PDB entry 3R5T | X-ray diffraction, 1.45 A resolution | chain A

Chain A:
Protein: Ferric vibriobactin ABC transporter, periplasmic ferric vibriobactin-binding protein
Source organism: Vibrio cholerae
Reference sequence: Q9RCF6 (Q9RCF6_VIBCH); residue numbers follow UniProt; this construct covers 29-325
Sequence (305 residues; numbered 29 to 333; the number before each row is that of its first residue):
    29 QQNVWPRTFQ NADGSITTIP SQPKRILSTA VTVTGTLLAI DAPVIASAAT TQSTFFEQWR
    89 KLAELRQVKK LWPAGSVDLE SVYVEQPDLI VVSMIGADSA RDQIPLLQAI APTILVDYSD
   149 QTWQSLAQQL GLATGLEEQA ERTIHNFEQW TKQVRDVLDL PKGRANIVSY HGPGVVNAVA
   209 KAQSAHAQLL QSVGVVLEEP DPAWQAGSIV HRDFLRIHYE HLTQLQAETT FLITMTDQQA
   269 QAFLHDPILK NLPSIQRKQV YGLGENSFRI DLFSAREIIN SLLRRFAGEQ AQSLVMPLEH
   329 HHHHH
Unresolved in the structure: 29-30, 327-333
Sequence notes: expression tag (326-333)
Small-molecule neighbours: vibriobactin (VBN; (4S,5R)-N-{3-[(2,3-dihydroxybenzoyl)amino]propyl}-2-(2,3-dihydroxyphenyl)-N-[3-({[(4S,5R)-2-(2,3-dihydroxyphenyl)-5-met hyl-4,5-dihydro-1,3-oxazol-4-yl]carbonyl}amino)propyl]-5-methyl-4,5-dihydro-1,3-oxazole-4-carboxamide): V59, T60, T78, T79, Q80, F84, I123, G124, A125, D126, Y146, S197, H199, A206, H239, D241, F242, R244, I261, F296, R297
Reported in the primary citation:
  - binding site for vibriobactin: V59, T60, T78, T79, Q80, F84, I123, G124, A125, D126, Y146, S197, H199, A206, H239, D241, F242, R244, F296, R297
  - conformationally variable residues (side-chain flip): R244, R297

Summary:
Ligands of chain A: vibriobactin. The paper reports a binding site for vibriobactin at V59, T60 and T78 among
others; conformational variability at R244 and R297.
Chain A is Ferric vibriobactin ABC transporter, periplasmic ferric vibriobactin-binding protein (Vibrio
cholerae); the structure, Crystal structure of holo-ViuP, was determined by X-ray diffraction together with
3R5S from the same study.
